1F6A - chains B and D of the 3 polymer chains in the assembly; structure by X-ray diffraction, 3.50 A resolution.

# Chain B (and D)
Name: Ig epsilon chain C region
From: Homo sapiens
Notes: fragment: c(epsilon)3-c(epsilon)4 domains; chain D of this document is another copy of the same molecule, construct and numbering; everything in this record applies to it too
Reference sequence: P01854 (EPC_HUMAN); residues 330-547 here correspond to UniProt positions 211-428 (UniProt number = residue number - 119)
Sequence (222 residues; each row starts with the number of its first residue):
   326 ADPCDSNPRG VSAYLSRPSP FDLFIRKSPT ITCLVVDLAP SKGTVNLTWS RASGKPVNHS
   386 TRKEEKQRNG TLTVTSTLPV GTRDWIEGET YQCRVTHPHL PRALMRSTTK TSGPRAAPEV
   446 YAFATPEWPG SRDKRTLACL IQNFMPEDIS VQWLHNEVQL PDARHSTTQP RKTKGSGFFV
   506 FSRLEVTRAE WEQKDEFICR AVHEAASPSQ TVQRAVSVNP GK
Not modelled in the structure: 326-327, 545-547 (chain D: 326-328, 545-547)
Differences from the reference sequence: cloning artifact (326-329)
Disulfide bonds: Cys358-Cys418, Cys464-Cys524
Covalently attached groups: glycan linked to Asn394
Swiss-Prot annotation at these positions:
  - glycosylation (N-linked (GlcNAc...) asparagine): Asn371, Asn383, Asn394

# How chain B and chain D interact
Cross-chain cystine bridges: Cys329(B)-Cys329(D)
Pairs across the interface (28):
  Cys329(B) - Cys329(D)  disulfide
  Tyr446(B) - Thr450(D)
  Tyr446(B) - Pro451(D)
  Tyr446(B) - Trp453(D)
  Phe448(B) - Phe448(D)  hydrophobic
  Phe448(B) - Ala449(D)
  Ala449(B) - Phe448(D)
  Thr450(B) - Tyr446(D)
  Pro451(B) - Tyr446(D)
  Trp453(B) - Tyr446(D)
  Thr461(B) - Gln467(D)  hydrogen bond
  Ala463(B) - Phe506(D)  hydrophobic
  Gln467(B) - Thr461(D)  hydrogen bond
  Gln467(B) - Arg508(D)  hydrogen bond
  Ser491(B) - Phe504(D)
  Thr498(B) - Arg508(D)
  Lys499(B) - Glu510(D)
  Phe504(B) - Ser491(D)
  Phe504(B) - Arg508(D)
  Phe506(B) - Ala463(D)  hydrophobic
  Phe506(B) - Phe506(D)  hydrophobic
  Phe506(B) - Ser507(D)
  Ser507(B) - Phe506(D)
  Arg508(B) - Gln467(D)  hydrogen bond
  Arg508(B) - Thr498(D)
  Arg508(B) - Phe504(D)
  Glu510(B) - Lys499(D)
  Arg539(B) - Trp453(D)
Interface residues without a listed pair, chain B (26 interface residues in all): Glu444, Leu465, Asn468, Thr492, Thr493, Gln494, Arg496
Interface residues without a listed pair, chain D (26 interface residues in all): Glu444, Leu465, Asn468, Thr492, Thr493, Gln494, Arg496, Arg539

# Overview
Chain B and chain D each contribute 26 residues to their interface; the contacts include 1 disulfide bond and
4 hydrogen bonds. Polar contacts include Thr461(B)-Gln467(D) and Gln467(B)-Arg508(D).
Both chains are Ig epsilon chain C region (Homo sapiens). Entry 1F6A (Structure of the human ige-fc bound to
its high affinity receptor fc(epsilon)ri(alpha)) was determined by X-ray diffraction.
